6BWL - chain A; structure by X-ray diffraction, 1.45 A resolution.

Chain A:
Protein: Pal
From: Bacillus thuringiensis serovar israelensis ATCC 35646
Notes: EC 4.2.1.46
Reference sequence: Q3ESA4 (Q3ESA4_BACTI); residues 1-320 here = UniProt positions 1-320
Sequence (328 residues; numbered 1 to 328; the number before each row is that of its first residue):
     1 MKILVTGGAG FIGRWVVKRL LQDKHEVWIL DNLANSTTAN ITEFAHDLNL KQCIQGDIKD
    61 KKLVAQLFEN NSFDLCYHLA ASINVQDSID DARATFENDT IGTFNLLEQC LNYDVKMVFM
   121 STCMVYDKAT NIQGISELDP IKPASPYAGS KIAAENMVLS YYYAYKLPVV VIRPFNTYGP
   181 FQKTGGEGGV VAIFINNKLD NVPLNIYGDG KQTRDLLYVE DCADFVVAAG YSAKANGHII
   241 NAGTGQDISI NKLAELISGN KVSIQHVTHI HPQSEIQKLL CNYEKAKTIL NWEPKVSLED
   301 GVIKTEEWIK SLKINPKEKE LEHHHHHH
Not modelled in the structure: 314-328
Differences from the reference sequence: expression tag (321-328)
Metal / ion sites: Na+ near Asp-247 (its only coordinating residue here)
Residues lining bound ligands:
  - NAD (nicotinamide-adenine-dinucleotide): Gly-7, Ala-9, Gly-10, Phe-11, Ile-12, Gly-13, Leu-30, Asp-31, Asn-32, Leu-33, Ala-34, Asn-35, Ser-36, Gly-56, Asp-57, Ile-58, Lys-59, Leu-79, Ala-80, Ala-81, Ser-82, Ile-83, Asn-98, Met-120, Ser-121, Thr-122, Tyr-147, Lys-151, Pro-174, Phe-175, Asn-176, Thr-177, Gln-182
  - UDP (uridine-5'-diphosphate): Met-124, Asn-176, Gly-188, Gly-189, Val-190, Ile-193, Phe-194, Asn-205, Ile-206, Tyr-207, Gln-212, Arg-214, Ile-250, His-269, Glu-275
From the paper describing this entry:
  - self-association interface (contacts with another copy of this molecule): Ala-92 to Asn-112, Pro-146 to Ala-164
  - binding site for UDP: Asn-176, Val-190, Asn-205, Gln-212, Arg-214, Glu-275
  - binding site for NAD: Phe-11, Ile-12, Asp-31, Asn-35, Ser-36, Asp-57, Ile-58, Asn-98, Tyr-147, Lys-151, Thr-177
  - catalytic residues: Tyr-147 (proposed by the authors, not directly observed)
  - specificity-determining residues: Cys-123, Met-124

Summary:
Bound to chain A: NAD and UDP. From the paper: the catalytic residue Tyr-147; a binding site for NAD at
Phe-11, Ile-12 and Asp-31 among others.
Chain A is Pal (Bacillus thuringiensis serovar israelensis ATCC 35646); the structure, X-ray structure of Pal
from Bacillus thuringiensis, was determined by X-ray diffraction, deposited together with 6BWC.
